PDB entry 5LFO | X-ray diffraction, 1.66 A resolution | chain A

== Chain A ==
Molecule: Peroxisomal N(1)-acetyl-spermine/spermidine oxidase
Source organism: Mus musculus
Notes: EC 1.5.3.13
Reference sequence: Q8C0L6 (PAOX_MOUSE); numbering as in UniProt; present here: 4-450, 458-504
Chain sequence (497 residues; numbered 2 to 504; 6 numbers in that range are skipped by the numbering (no residue carries them; nothing is unmodelled there); the number before each row is that of its first residue):
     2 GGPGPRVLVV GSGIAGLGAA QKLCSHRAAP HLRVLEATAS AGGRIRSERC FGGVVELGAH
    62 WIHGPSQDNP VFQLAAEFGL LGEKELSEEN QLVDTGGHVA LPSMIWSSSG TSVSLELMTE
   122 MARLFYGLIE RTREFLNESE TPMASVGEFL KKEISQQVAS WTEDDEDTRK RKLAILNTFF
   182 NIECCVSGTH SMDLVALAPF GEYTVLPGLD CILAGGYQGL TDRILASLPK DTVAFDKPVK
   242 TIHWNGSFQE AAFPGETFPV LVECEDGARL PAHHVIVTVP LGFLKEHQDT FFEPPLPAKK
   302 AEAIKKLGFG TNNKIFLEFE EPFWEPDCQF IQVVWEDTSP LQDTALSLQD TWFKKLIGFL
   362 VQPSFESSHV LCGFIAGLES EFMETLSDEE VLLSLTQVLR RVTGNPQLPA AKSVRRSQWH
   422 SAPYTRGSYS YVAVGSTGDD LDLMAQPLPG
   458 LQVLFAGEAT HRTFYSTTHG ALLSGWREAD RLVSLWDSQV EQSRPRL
Disordered / not traced: 2-4, 95-102, 138-144, 365-369, 500-504
Construct notes: expression tag (2-3); linker (451)
Small-molecule neighbours:
  - FAD (flavin-adenine dinucleotide): Val-11, Gly-12, Ser-13, Gly-14, Ile-15, Ala-16, Gly-17, Leu-36, Glu-37, Ala-38, Thr-39, Gly-43, Gly-44, Arg-45, Ile-46, Leu-58, Gly-59, Ala-60, His-61, Trp-62, His-64, Tyr-218, Lys-238, Pro-239, Val-240, Thr-279, Val-280, Pro-281, Phe-284, Phe-292, Asn-313, Lys-315, Trp-420, Tyr-425, Ser-429, Tyr-430, Gly-464, Glu-465, Ser-473, Thr-474, Thr-475, Ala-478
  - N1-AcSpermine (SP5; N-[3-({4-[(3-aminopropyl)amino]butyl}amino)propyl]acetamide): Trp-62, His-64, Glu-184, Cys-186, Val-187, Ser-188, Phe-201, Tyr-204, Asn-313, Ile-358, Phe-375, Tyr-430, Tyr-472, Ser-473, Thr-474

== In short ==
Ligands of chain A: flavin-adenine dinucleotide and N1-AcSpermine.
Chain A is Peroxisomal N(1)-acetyl-spermine/spermidine oxidase (Mus musculus); the structure, Crystal
structure of murine N1-acetylpolyamine oxidase in complex with N1-acetylspermine, was determined by X-ray
diffraction, deposited together with 5LGB, 5LAE and 5MBX.
